8ZRX - chains B and D of the 6 polymer chains in the assembly; structure by electron microscopy, 2.27 A resolution.

# Chain B (and D)
Name: Enoyl-CoA hydratase, mitochondrial
From: Homo sapiens
Notes: EC 4.2.1.17, 5.3.3.8; chain D of this document is another copy of the same molecule, construct and numbering; everything in this record applies to it too
Reference sequence: P30084 (ECHM_HUMAN); residue numbers follow UniProt; this construct covers 28-290
Chain sequence (263 residues; row label = number of the first residue in the row):
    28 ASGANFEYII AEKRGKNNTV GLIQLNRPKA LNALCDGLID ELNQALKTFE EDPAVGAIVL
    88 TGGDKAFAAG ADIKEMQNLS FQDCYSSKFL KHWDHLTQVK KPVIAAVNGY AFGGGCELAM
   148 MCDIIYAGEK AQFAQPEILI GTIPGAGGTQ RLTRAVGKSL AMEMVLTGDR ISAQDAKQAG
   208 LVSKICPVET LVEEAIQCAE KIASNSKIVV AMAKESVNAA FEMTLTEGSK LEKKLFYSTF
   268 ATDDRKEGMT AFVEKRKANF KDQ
Unresolved in the structure: 28-30
Small-molecule neighbours:
  - acetoacetyl-coenzyme A (CAA), molecule 1: K56, A57, L58, A60, K92, A96, G97, A98, D99, I100, K101, M103, L117, W120, Y137, F139, G140, G141, E144, P163, E164, I167, P171, G172, A173, R197
  - acetoacetyl-coenzyme A (CAA), molecule 2: F263, F279, K282
Curated features (UniProtKB/Swiss-Prot):
  - binding site (substrate): A98 to K101, G141
  - site: E164 (Important for catalytic activity)
  - modified residue: T46 (Phosphothreonine), K101 (N6-acetyllysine), S114 (Phosphoserine), K115 (N6-acetyllysine), K118 (N6-acetyllysine), K204 (N6-succinyllysine), K211 (N6-acetyllysine)
  - natural variant: F33 (F33S: In ECHS1D), R54 (R54H: In ECHS1D), N59 (N59S: In ECHS1D), I66 (I66T: In ECHS1D), E77 (E77Q: In ECHS1D), G90 (G90R: In ECHS1D; uncertain significance), A132 (A132T: In ECHS1D), A138 (A138V: In ECHS1D), D150 (D150G: In ECHS1D), A158 (A158D: In ECHS1D), Q159 (Q159R: In ECHS1D), G195 (G195S: In ECHS1D), 3 further natural variant entries in UniProt
What the authors report for this chain:
  - binding site for acetoacetyl-coenzyme A: A98, G141

# Interface between chain B and chain D
Pairs across the interface - 24 pairs, chain B then chain D:
  F108(B) - M239(D)  hydrophobic
  F108(B) - S265(D)
  F108(B) - A268(D)  hydrophobic
  F108(B) - T269(D)
  Q109(B) - A268(D)  hydrogen bond (side chain-backbone)
  Q109(B) - T269(D)
  Q109(B) - D270(D)  hydrogen bond
  Q109(B) - Q290(D)  hydrogen bond (side chain-backbone)
  Y112(B) - M239(D)  hydrophobic
  Y112(B) - E242(D)  hydrogen bond
  Y112(B) - L262(D)
  K127(B) - K115(D)
  I235(B) - Y112(D)  hydrophobic
  M239(B) - F108(D)  hydrophobic
  M239(B) - Y112(D)
  E242(B) - Y112(D)  hydrogen bond
  E242(B) - K115(D)  salt bridge
  L262(B) - Y112(D)
  S265(B) - F108(D)
  A268(B) - F108(D)  hydrophobic
  A268(B) - Q109(D)  hydrogen bond (backbone-side chain)
  T269(B) - F108(D)
  T269(B) - Q109(D)
  Q290(B) - Q109(D)  hydrogen bond (backbone-side chain)
Also at the interface, not in a pair above, chain B (13 interface residues in all): D270
Also at the interface, not in a pair above, chain D (13 interface residues in all): I235

# Summary
Chain B and chain D each contribute 13 residues to their interface; the contacts include 7 hydrogen bonds and
1 salt bridge. Polar pairs include E242(B)-K115(D), Q109(B)-A268(D) and Q109(B)-D270(D). Bound to chain B:
acetoacetyl-coenzyme A. UniProt lists 5 substrate-binding residues on chain B. From the paper: a binding site
for acetoacetyl-coenzyme A at A98(B) and G141(B).
Chain B and chain D are both Enoyl-CoA hydratase, mitochondrial (Homo sapiens); the structure, Structure of
human ECHS1 in complex with Acetoacetyl-CoA, was determined by electron microscopy, deposited together with
8ZRU, 8ZRV, 8ZRW and 8ZRY.
